8EUJ - chains E and I of the 10 polymer chains in the assembly; structure by electron microscopy, 3.36 A resolution.

[Chain E]
Name: Histone H3.2
UniProtKB: A0A310TTQ1 (A0A310TTQ1_XENLA); residues 1-136 here = UniProt positions 1-136
Chain sequence (136 residues; each row starts with the number of its first residue):
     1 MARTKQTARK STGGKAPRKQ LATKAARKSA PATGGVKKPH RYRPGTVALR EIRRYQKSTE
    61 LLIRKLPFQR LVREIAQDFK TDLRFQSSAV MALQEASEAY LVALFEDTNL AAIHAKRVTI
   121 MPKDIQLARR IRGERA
Not modelled in the structure: 1-40
Differences from the reference sequence: conflict Ala111 (Cys in A0A310TTQ1)

[Chain I]
Molecule: 227-nt DNA strand
Sequence (227 nucleotides; each row starts with the number of its first residue; numbers below 1 keep their minus sign (DC-73 is residue -73)):
   -73 CTGGAGAATC CCGGTGCCGA GGCCGCTCAA TTGGTCGTAG ACAGCTCTAG CACCGCTTAA
   -13 ACGCACGTAC GCGCTGTCCC CCGCGTTTTA ACCGCCAAGG GGATTACTCC CTAGTCTCCA
    47 GGCACGTGTC AGATATATAC ATCCTGTGCA TGTATTGAAC AGCGACCTTG CCGGTGCCAG
   107 TCGGATAGTG TTCCGAGCTC CCACTCTAGA GGATCCCCGG GTACCGA
Not modelled in the structure: -73, 73-153

[Interface between chain E and chain I]
Residue-residue contacts (19):
  Arg41(E) with DC70(I), sugar contact; DT71(I), phosphate contact
  Tyr42(E) with DC70(I), sugar contact
  Arg43(E) with DC70(I), salt bridge to the phosphate; DT71(I), salt bridge to the phosphate
  Thr46(E) with DC69(I), sugar contact; DC70(I), hydrogen bond to the phosphate
  Arg64(E) with DA-13(I), salt bridge to the phosphate
  Arg73(E) with DC-23(I), salt bridge to the phosphate
  Arg84(E) with DG-24(I), phosphate contact; DC-23(I), phosphate contact
  Phe85(E) with DG-24(I), sugar contact; DC-23(I), hydrogen bond to the phosphate
  Gln86(E) with DG-24(I), hydrogen bond to the phosphate
  Ser87(E) with DG-24(I), phosphate contact
  Arg117(E) with DG-3(I), salt bridge to the phosphate
  Val118(E) with DG-3(I), hydrogen bond to the phosphate
  Thr119(E) with DC-4(I), phosphate contact; DG-3(I), hydrogen bond to the phosphate
Also at the interface, not in a pair above, chain E (14 interface residues in all): Met121
Also at the interface, not in a pair above, chain I (11 interface residues in all): DA-14, DA-5, DC-2

[Summary]
Chain E and chain I form an interface of 14 and 11 residues respectively; the contacts include 5 hydrogen
bonds and 5 salt bridges. Polar contacts include Thr46(E)-DC70(I), Phe85(E)-DC-23(I) and Gln86(E)-DG-24(I).
Here chain E is Histone H3.2 and chain I is a 227-nt DNA strand. Entry 8EUJ (Class2 of the INO80-Nucleosome
complex) was determined by electron microscopy (same publication as 8ETS, 8ETT, 8ETU, 8ETV, 8ETW, 8EU9, 8EUE
and 8EUF).
